PDB entry 7F0L | electron microscopy, 2.94 A resolution | chains 3 and 5 of the 33 polymer chains in the assembly

== Chain 3 ==
Protein: Light-harvesting protein B-875 alpha chain
From: Rhodobacter sphaeroides
Amino-acid sequence (54 residues; each row starts with the number of its first residue):
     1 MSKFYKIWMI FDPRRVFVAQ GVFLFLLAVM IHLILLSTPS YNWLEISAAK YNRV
Modified positions: Met1 (N-formylmethionine; FME)
Small-molecule neighbours:
  - bacteriochlorophyll a (BCL), molecule 1: Phe4, Ile7, Trp8, Gln20, Phe23, Ile31
  - bacteriochlorophyll a (BCL), molecule 2: Gly21, Leu24, Phe25, Ala28, His32, Leu35, Tyr41, Trp43
  - bacteriochlorophyll a (BCL), molecule 3: Leu24, Leu27, Ala28, Ile31, His32, Leu35, Tyr41
  - spheroidene (SPO), molecule 1: Phe4, Lys6, Ile7, Ile10
  - spheroidene (SPO), molecule 2: Phe17, Gln20, Phe23, Leu24, Leu27, Met30, Ile31, Ile34
  - spheroidene (SPO), molecule 3: Phe25, Ala28, Val29, His32, Leu33, Leu36, Trp43
From the paper describing this entry:
  - binding site for bacteriochlorophyll a: His32

== Chain 5 ==
Protein: Light-harvesting protein B-875 alpha chain
From: Rhodobacter sphaeroides
UniProtKB: P0C0X9 (LHA1_RHOSH); residue numbers follow UniProt; this construct covers 1-54
Amino-acid sequence (54 residues; numbered 1 to 54; the number before each row is that of its first residue):
     1 MSKFYKIWMI FDPRRVFVAQ GVFLFLLAVM IHLILLSTPS YNWLEISAAK YNRV
Unresolved in the structure: 1
Curated features (UniProtKB/Swiss-Prot):
  - binding site (a bacteriochlorophyll): His32
  - modified residue: Met1 (N-formylmethionine)
Small-molecule neighbours:
  - bacteriochlorophyll a (BCL), molecule 1: Phe11, Val16, Phe23, Ile31
  - bacteriochlorophyll a (BCL), molecule 2: Gly21, Leu24, Phe25, Ala28, His32, Leu35, Trp43
  - bacteriochlorophyll a (BCL), molecule 3: Leu24, Leu27, Ala28, Ile31, His32, Leu35, Tyr41
  - spheroidene (SPO), molecule 1: Phe17, Gln20, Phe23, Leu24, Leu27, Met30, Ile31, Ile34
  - spheroidene (SPO), molecule 2: Phe17, Gln20, Leu24, Lys50
  - spheroidene (SPO), molecule 3: Phe25, Ala28, Val29, His32, Leu33, Leu36, Trp43
From the paper describing this entry:
  - binding site for bacteriochlorophyll a: His32

== How chain 3 and chain 5 interact ==
Pairs across the interface (12; chain 3 residue first):
  Ile10(3) - Pro13(5)  hydrophobic
  Ile10(3) - Arg14(5)
  Ile10(3) - Phe17(5)  hydrophobic
  Phe11(3) - Arg14(5)
  Phe11(3) - Phe17(5)  hydrophobic
  Phe11(3) - Val18(5)  hydrophobic
  Phe23(3) - Phe25(5)  hydrophobic
  Ile34(3) - Leu44(5)  hydrophobic
  Thr38(3) - Leu44(5)
  Thr38(3) - Glu45(5)
  Ser40(3) - Glu45(5)  hydrogen bond
  Ser40(3) - Ala48(5)
Other interface residues (no listed pair), chain 3 (12 interface residues in all): Ile7, Leu27, Met30, Leu35, Pro39, Tyr41
Other interface residues (no listed pair), chain 5 (10 interface residues in all): Arg53, Val54

== In short ==
12 residues of chain 3 face 10 of chain 5 across their interface, with 1 hydrogen bond. The hydrogen-bonded
pair is Ser40(3)-Glu45(5). 2 spheroidene molecules and one bacteriochlorophyll a molecule are bound between
chain 3 and chain 5. The paper reports a binding site for bacteriochlorophyll a at His32(3) and His32(5).
Chain 3 is Light-harvesting protein B-875 alpha chain and chain 5 is Light-harvesting protein B-875 alpha
chain, both from Rhodobacter sphaeroides; the structure, Structure of photosynthetic LH1-rc super-complex of
rhodobacter sphaeroides monomer, was determined by electron microscopy.
